Entry 8A93 (electron microscopy, 3.05 A resolution); this record covers chains B and X of the 7 polymer chains in the assembly.

== Chain B ==
Protein: DNA replication and repair protein RecF
From: Thermus thermophilus HB8
UniProt: Q5SLM9 (Q5SLM9_THET8); residues 1-343 here = UniProt positions 1-343
Sequence (344 residues; row label = number of the first residue in the row; numbering starts at 0):
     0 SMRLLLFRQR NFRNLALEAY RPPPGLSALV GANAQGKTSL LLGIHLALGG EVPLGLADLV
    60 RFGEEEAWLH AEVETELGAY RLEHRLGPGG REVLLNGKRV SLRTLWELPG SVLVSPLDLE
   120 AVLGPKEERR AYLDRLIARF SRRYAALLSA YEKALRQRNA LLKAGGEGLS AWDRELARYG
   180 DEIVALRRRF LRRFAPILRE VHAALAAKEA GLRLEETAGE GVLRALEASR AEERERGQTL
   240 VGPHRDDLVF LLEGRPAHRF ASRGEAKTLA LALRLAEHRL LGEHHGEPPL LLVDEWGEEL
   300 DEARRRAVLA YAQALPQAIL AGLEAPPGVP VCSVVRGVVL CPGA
Not modelled in the structure: 0, 52, 342-343
Differences from the reference sequence: expression tag (0)
Bound ions: Mg2+: Thr37 (together with AMP-PNP)
Residues lining bound ligands:
  - AMP-PNP (ANP; phosphoaminophosphonic acid-adenylate ester), molecule 1: Arg12, Asn13, Ala31, Asn32, Ala33, Gln34, Gly35, Lys36, Thr37, Ser38, Asp57, Val59, Arg60, Phe61
  - AMP-PNP (ANP), molecule 2: Lys207, Phe259, Ser261, Arg262, Gly263, Glu264

== Chain X ==
Molecule: Oligo1
Sequence (25 nucleotides; row label = number of the first residue in the row):
     1 GGCCAGATCT GCCGCGGATC CGCGC
Not modelled in the structure: 22-25

== Chain B / chain X interface ==
Residue-residue contacts - 13 pairs, chain B then chain X:
  Leu55(B) - DA18(X)  phosphate contact
  Arg90(B) - DA18(X)  phosphate contact
  Ser100(B) - DT19(X)  phosphate contact
  Leu101(B) - DT19(X)  phosphate contact
  Arg102(B) - DT19(X)  phosphate contact
  Pro124(B) - DC9(X)  phosphate contact
  Lys125(B) - DT10(X)  salt bridge to the phosphate
  Glu126(B) - DT10(X)  base contact
  Arg155(B) - DC12(X)  salt bridge to the phosphate
  Asn158(B) - DC12(X)  phosphate contact
  His243(B) - DG11(X)  salt bridge to the phosphate
  Arg244(B) - DT10(X)  phosphate contact
  Arg244(B) - DG11(X)  salt bridge to the phosphate
Other interface residues (no listed pair), chain B (14 interface residues in all): Gln237, Thr238
Other interface residues (no listed pair), chain X (7 interface residues in all): DG17

== Overview ==
14 residues of chain B and 7 residues of chain X are in contact, with 4 salt bridges. Polar pairs include
Lys125(B)-DT10(X), Arg155(B)-DC12(X) and His243(B)-DG11(X). Bound to chain B: AMP-PNP.
Chain B is DNA replication and repair protein RecF (Thermus thermophilus HB8) and chain X is Oligo1; the
structure, Complex of RecF-RecR-DNA from Thermus thermophilus, was determined by electron microscopy,
deposited together with 8A8J, 8AB0 and 8BPR.
